6ALH - chains G and H of the 8 polymer chains in the assembly; structure by electron microscopy, 4.40 A resolution (low resolution: residue-level contacts below are approximate; hydrogen-bond / salt-bridge calls are withheld).

== Chain G (and H) ==
Name: DNA-directed RNA polymerase subunit alpha
Source organism: Escherichia coli (strain K12)
Notes: EC 2.7.7.6; chain H of this document is another copy of the same molecule, construct and numbering; everything in this record applies to it too
UniProtKB: P0A7Z4 (RPOA_ECOLI); residues 1-234 here = UniProt positions 1-234
Sequence (239 residues; numbered 1 to 239; the number before each row is that of its first residue):
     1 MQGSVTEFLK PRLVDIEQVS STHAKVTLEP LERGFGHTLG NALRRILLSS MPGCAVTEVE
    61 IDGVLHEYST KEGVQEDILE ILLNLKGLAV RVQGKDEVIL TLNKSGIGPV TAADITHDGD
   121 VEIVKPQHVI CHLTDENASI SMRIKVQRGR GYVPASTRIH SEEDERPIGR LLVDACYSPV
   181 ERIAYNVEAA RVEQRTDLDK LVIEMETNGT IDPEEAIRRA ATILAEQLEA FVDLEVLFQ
Unresolved in the structure: 1-6, 160-166, 235-239 (chain H: 1-3, 159-169, 233-239)
Differences from the reference sequence: expression tag (235-239)

== Chain G / chain H interface ==
Residue-residue contacts (53; chain G residue first):
  Glu7(G) - Arg150(H)
  Phe8(G) - Ser50(H)
  Phe8(G) - Arg150(H)
  Phe8(G) - Gln227(H)
  Lys10(G) - Glu226(H)
  Lys10(G) - Gln227(H)
  Lys10(G) - Ala230(H)
  Pro11(G) - Gln227(H)
  Pro11(G) - Ala230(H)
  Leu13(G) - Phe231(H)
  Leu28(G) - Phe231(H)
  Leu31(G) - Gln227(H)
  Gly34(G) - Arg45(H)
  Phe35(G) - Ile223(H)
  Phe35(G) - Gln227(H)
  His37(G) - Arg45(H)
  Thr38(G) - Arg45(H)
  Leu39(G) - Leu224(H)
  Asn41(G) - Asn41(H)
  Ala42(G) - Thr38(H)
  Arg45(G) - Gly34(H)
  Arg45(G) - His37(H)
  Arg45(G) - Thr38(H)
  Ile46(G) - Phe35(H)
  Ser49(G) - Phe35(H)
  Ser50(G) - Phe8(H)
  Pro52(G) - Val5(H)
  Arg150(G) - Ser4(H)
  Arg150(G) - Val5(H)
  Arg150(G) - Glu7(H)
  Arg150(G) - Phe8(H)
  Arg218(G) - Phe231(H)
  Arg218(G) - Val232(H)
  Ala221(G) - Leu228(H)
  Ala221(G) - Phe231(H)
  Ala221(G) - Val232(H)
  Thr222(G) - Val232(H)
  Ile223(G) - Phe8(H)
  Ile223(G) - Phe35(H)
  Leu224(G) - Leu228(H)
  Ala225(G) - Leu228(H)
  Glu226(G) - Lys10(H)
  Gln227(G) - Phe8(H)
  Gln227(G) - Pro11(H)
  Gln227(G) - Phe35(H)
  Leu228(G) - Leu39(H)
  Leu228(G) - Ala221(H)
  Leu228(G) - Leu224(H)
  Ala230(G) - Pro11(H)
  Phe231(G) - Ile217(H)
  Phe231(G) - Arg218(H)
  Val232(G) - Arg218(H)
  Val232(G) - Ala221(H)
Interface residues without a listed pair, chain G (36 interface residues in all): Leu9, Arg33, Gly149, Gly151
Interface residues without a listed pair, chain H (39 interface residues in all): Thr6, Leu9, Arg12, Leu13, Leu28, Glu32, Arg33, Ala42, Leu43, Ile46, Ser49, Thr222, Ala225

== Overview ==
The interface between chain G and chain H involves 36 residues on one side and 39 on the other.
Both chains are DNA-directed RNA polymerase subunit alpha (Escherichia coli (strain K12)). Entry 6ALH (CryoEM
structure of E.coli RNA polymerase elongation complex) was determined by electron microscopy together with
6ALF and 6ALG from the same study.
